PDB entry 6EZN | electron microscopy, 3.30 A resolution | chains A and F of the 8 polymer chains in the assembly

[Chain A]
Molecule: Dolichyl-diphosphooligosaccharide--protein glycosyltransferase subunit 1
Source organism: Saccharomyces cerevisiae (strain ATCC 204508 / S288c)
Notes: EC 2.4.99.18
Reference sequence: P41543 (OST1_YEAST); residue numbers follow UniProt; this construct covers 1-476
Chain sequence (476 residues; row label = number of the first residue in the row):
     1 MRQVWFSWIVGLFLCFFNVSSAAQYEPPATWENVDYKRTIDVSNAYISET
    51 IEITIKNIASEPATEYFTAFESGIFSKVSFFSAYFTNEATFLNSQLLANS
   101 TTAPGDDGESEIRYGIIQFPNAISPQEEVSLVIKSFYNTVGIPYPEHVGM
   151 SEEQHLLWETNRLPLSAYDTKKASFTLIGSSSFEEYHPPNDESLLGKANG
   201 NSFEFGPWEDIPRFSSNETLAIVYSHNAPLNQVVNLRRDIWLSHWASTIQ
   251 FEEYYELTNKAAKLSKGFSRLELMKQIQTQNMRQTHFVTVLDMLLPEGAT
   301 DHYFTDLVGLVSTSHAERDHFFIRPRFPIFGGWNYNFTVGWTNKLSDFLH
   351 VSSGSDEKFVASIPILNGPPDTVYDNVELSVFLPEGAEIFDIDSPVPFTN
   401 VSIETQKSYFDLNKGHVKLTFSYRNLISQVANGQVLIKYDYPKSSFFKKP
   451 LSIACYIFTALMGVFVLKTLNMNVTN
Unresolved in the structure: 1-24, 99-110, 475-476
Covalently attached groups: N-acetylglucosamine (NAG) linked to Asn336, Asn400
Residues lining bound ligands: palmitoyl-linoleoyl phosphatidylcholine (CPL; 1-palmitoyl-2-linoleoyl-sn-glycero-3-phosphocholine): Trp241, Gln250, Glu252, Tyr409, Phe410, Ile453, Tyr456, Ile457
From the paper describing this entry:
  - post-translational modification sites: Asn336, Asn400

[Chain F]
Molecule: Dolichyl-diphosphooligosaccharide--protein glycosyltransferase subunit STT3
Source organism: Saccharomyces cerevisiae (strain ATCC 204508 / S288c)
Notes: EC 2.4.99.18
Reference sequence: P39007 (STT3_YEAST); residue numbers follow UniProt; this construct covers 1-718
Chain sequence (718 residues; numbered 1 to 718; the number before each row is that of its first residue):
     1 MGSDRSCVLSVFQTILKLVIFVAIFGAAISSRLFAVIKFESIIHEFDPWF
    51 NYRATKYLVNNSFYKFLNWFDDRTWYPLGRVTGGTLYPGLMTTSAFIWHA
   101 LRNWLGLPIDIRNVCVLFAPLFSGVTAWATYEFTKEIKDASAGLLAAGFI
   151 AIVPGYISRSVAGSYDNEAIAITLLMVTFMFWIKAQKTGSIMHATCAALF
   201 YFYMVSAWGGYVFITNLIPLHVFLLILMGRYSSKLYSAYTTWYAIGTVAS
   251 MQIPFVGFLPIRSNDHMAALGVFGLIQIVAFGDFVKGQISTAKFKVIMMV
   301 SLFLILVLGVVGLSALTYMGLIAPWTGRFYSLWDTNYAKIHIPIIASVSE
   351 HQPVSWPAFFFDTHFLIWLFPAGVFLLFLDLKDEHVFVIAYSVLCSYFAG
   401 VMVRLMLTLTPVICVSAAVALSKIFDIYLDFKTSDRKYAIKPAALLAKLI
   451 VSGSFIFYLYLFVFHSTWVTRTAYSSPSVVLPSQTPDGKLALIDDFREAY
   501 YWLRMNSDEDSKVAAWWDYGYQIGGMADRTTLVDNNTWNNTHIAIVGKAM
   551 ASPEEKSYEILKEHDVDYVLVIFGGLIGFGGDDINKFLWMIRISEGIWPE
   601 EIKERDFYTAEGEYRVDARASETMRNSLLYKMSYKDFPQLFNGGQATDRV
   651 RQQMITPLDVPPLDYFDEVFTSENWMVRIYQLKKDDAQGRTLRDVGELTR
   701 SSTKTRRSIKRPELGLRV
Unresolved in the structure: 1-5, 299-351, 433-439, 486-488
Covalently attached groups: glycan linked to Asn539
Residues lining bound ligands:
  - palmitoyl-linoleoyl phosphatidylcholine (CPL; 1-palmitoyl-2-linoleoyl-sn-glycero-3-phosphocholine), molecule 1: Val22, Phe25, Gly26, Ile29, Ser30, Leu33, Ile37
  - palmitoyl-linoleoyl phosphatidylcholine (CPL), molecule 2: Ile29, Leu33, Val36, Ile37, Ser41, Ile97, Leu101, Leu105, Leu107, Ile109, Arg112, Asn113, Val114, Leu117, Leu121
  - palmitoyl-linoleoyl phosphatidylcholine (CPL), molecule 3: Leu67, Pro88, Thr92, Thr93, Leu199, Phe202, Tyr203, Ser206, Gln252, Ile253, Pro254
  - palmitoyl-linoleoyl phosphatidylcholine (CPL), molecule 4: Leu105, Leu107, Ile109
  - phosphatidylethanolamine (PTY): Leu58, Asn61, Ser62, Phe63, Thr92, Ala95, Phe96, His99, Trp104, Leu199, Phe202, Tyr203
UniProt features mapped onto this chain:
  - region: Trp516 to Asp518 (Interacts with target acceptor peptide in protein substrate)
  - motif: Glu45 to Asp47 (DXD motif 1), Asp166 to Glu168 (DXD motif 2), Ser347 to Glu350 (SVSE motif), Trp516 to Gly520 (WWDYG motif), Asp583 to Met590 (DK motif)
  - binding site (Mn(2+)): Asp47, Asp166, Glu168
  - binding site (dolichyl diphosphooligosaccharide): Arg404, Tyr521
  - site: Asp47 (Interacts with target acceptor peptide in protein substrate), Arg159 (Important for catalytic activity), Glu350 (Interacts with target acceptor peptide in protein substrate), Lys586 (Interacts with target acceptor peptide in protein substrate)
  - glycosylation (N-linked (GlcNAc...) asparagine): Asn60, Asn535, Asn539 (high mannose)
  - mutagenesis: Asp47 (D47A: Lethal; impairs the catalytic activity), Arg159 (R159A: Temperature sensitive and staurosporine sensitive), Ser160 (S160A: Temperature sensitive and staurosporine sensitive), Gly163 (G163R: Temperature sensitive and staurosporine sensitive), Ser164 (S164A: Temperature sensitive and staurosporine sensitive), Asp166 (D166A: Lethal; impairs the catalytic activity), Glu168 (E168Q: Lethal; impairs the catalytic activity), Trp208 (W208A: Lethal; abolishes interaction with OST1 and WBP1), Gly210 (G210D: Temperature sensitive and staurosporine sensitive), Glu350 (E350A: Lethal; impairs the catalytic activity), Val393 (V393I: Staurosporine sensitive), Arg404 (R404A: Lethal; abolishes interaction with OST1 and WBP1), 10 further mutagenesis entries in UniProt
From the paper describing this entry:
  - post-translational modification sites: Asn539
  - catalytic residues: Asp47, Lys586 (by similarity / conservation)
  - specificity-determining residues: Glu45
  - mutagenesis - D47A, D166A, E168Q, E350A, R404A: abolished growth
  - mutagenesis - K586A: decreased growth in response to in the absence of LmSTT3D
  - mutagenesis - D47A, D166A, E168Q, E350A, R404A, K586A: unchanged stability
  - binding site for N-acetylglucosamine: Asn539

[How chain A and chain F interact]
Contacting residue pairs (49; chain A residue first):
  Phe268(A) with Glu668(F); Val669(F); Phe670(F), hydrophobic; Thr671(F)
  Ser269(A) with Glu668(F)
  Arg270(A) with Glu498(F), salt bridge; Phe670(F); Thr671(F), hydrogen bond (side chain-backbone); Ser672(F), hydrogen bond (side chain-backbone); Glu673(F); Trp675(F)
  Leu271(A) with Asp636(F); Gln639(F); Leu640(F), hydrophobic; Trp675(F)
  Met274(A) with Leu640(F), hydrophobic
  Asp306(A) with Tyr501(F)
  Leu307(A) with Tyr501(F)
  Val308(A) with Arg497(F); Tyr501(F), hydrophobic; Arg504(F); Met526(F)
  Gly309(A) with Glu40(F); Arg497(F)
  Leu310(A) with Glu40(F), hydrogen bond (backbone-side chain); Arg497(F), hydrogen bond (backbone-side chain)
  Ser312(A) with Leu492(F)
  Arg326(A) with Asp494(F), salt bridge; Arg497(F); Glu498(F)
  Phe327(A) with Tyr501(F); Asn506(F); Phe670(F), hydrophobic
  Trp333(A) with Trp502(F); Asn506(F)
  Asn334(A) with Met505(F); Asn506(F)
  Tyr335(A) with Tyr501(F), hydrophobic; Met505(F), hydrophobic
  Asn336(A) with Tyr501(F), hydrogen bond (backbone-side chain); Met505(F)
  Lys407(A) with Pro108(F)
  Ser408(A) with Gly106(F); Pro108(F)
  Tyr409(A) with Leu107(F), hydrophobic; Pro108(F), hydrogen bond (side chain-backbone); Ile109(F), hydrophobic
  Phe410(A) with Gly106(F), hydrogen bond (backbone-backbone)
  Asp411(A) with Gly106(F)
Interface residues without a listed pair, chain A (24 interface residues in all): Gly267, Tyr456
Interface residues without a listed pair, chain F (28 interface residues in all): Phe39, Ile42, Trp104

[In short]
The interface between chain A and chain F involves 24 residues on one side and 28 on the other, with 7
hydrogen bonds and 2 salt bridges. Among the polar pairs are Arg270(A)-Glu498(F), Arg326(A)-Asp494(F) and
Arg270(A)-Thr671(F). From the paper: catalytic residues Asp47(F) and Lys586(F); D47A, D166A and E168Q of chain
F, among others, abolish growth; 6 substitutions were tested in all.
Chain A is Dolichyl-diphosphooligosaccharide--protein glycosyltransferase subunit 1 and chain F is
Dolichyl-diphosphooligosaccharide--protein glycosyltransferase subunit STT3, both from Saccharomyces
cerevisiae (strain ATCC 204508 / S288c); the structure, Cryo-EM structure of the yeast
oligosaccharyltransferase (OST) complex, was determined by electron microscopy.
